Entry 3RSZ (X-ray diffraction, 3.01 A resolution); this record covers chains A and D of the 6 polymer chains in the assembly.

Chain A (and D):
Name: Glycogen [starch] synthase isoform 2
Organism: Saccharomyces cerevisiae
Notes: EC 2.4.1.11; chain D of this document is another copy of the same molecule, construct and numbering; everything in this record applies to it too
UniProtKB: P27472 (GYS2_YEAST); residues 1-705 here = UniProt positions 1-705
Chain sequence (725 residues; row label = number of the first residue in the row; numbers below 1 keep their minus sign (Met-19 is residue -19)):
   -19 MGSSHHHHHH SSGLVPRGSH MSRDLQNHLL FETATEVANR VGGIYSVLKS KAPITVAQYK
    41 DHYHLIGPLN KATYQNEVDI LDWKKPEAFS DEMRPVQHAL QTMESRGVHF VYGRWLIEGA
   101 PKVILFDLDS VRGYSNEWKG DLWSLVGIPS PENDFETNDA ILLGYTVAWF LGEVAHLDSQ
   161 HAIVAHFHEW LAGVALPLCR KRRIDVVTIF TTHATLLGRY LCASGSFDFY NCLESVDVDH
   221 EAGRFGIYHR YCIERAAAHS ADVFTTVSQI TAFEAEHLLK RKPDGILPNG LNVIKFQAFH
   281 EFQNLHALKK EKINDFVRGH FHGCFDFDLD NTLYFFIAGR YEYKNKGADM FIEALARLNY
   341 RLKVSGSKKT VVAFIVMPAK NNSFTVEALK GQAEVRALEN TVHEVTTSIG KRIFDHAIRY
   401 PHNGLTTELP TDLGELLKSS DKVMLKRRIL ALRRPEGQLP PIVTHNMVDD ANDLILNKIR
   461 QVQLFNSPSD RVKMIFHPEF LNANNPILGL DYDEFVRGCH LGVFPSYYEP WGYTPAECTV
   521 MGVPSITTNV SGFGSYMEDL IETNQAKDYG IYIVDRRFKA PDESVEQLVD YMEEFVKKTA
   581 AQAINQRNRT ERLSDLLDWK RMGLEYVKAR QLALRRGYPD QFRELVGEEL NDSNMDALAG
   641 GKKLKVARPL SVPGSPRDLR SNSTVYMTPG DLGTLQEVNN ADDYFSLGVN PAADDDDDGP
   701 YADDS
Disordered / not traced: -19 to 1, 206-207, 278-284, 402-414, 541-545, 640-705 (chain D: -19 to 1, 206-207, 278-283, 402-413, 541-545, 640-705)
Sequence notes: expression tag (-19 to 0); engineered mutation Ala580 (Arg in P27472), Ala581 (Arg in P27472), Ala583 (Arg in P27472)
Swiss-Prot annotation at these positions:
  - binding site (UDP): Arg20, Arg320, Thr514
  - binding site (UDP-alpha-D-glucose): His193, Arg199, Arg320, Glu509, Trp511, Gly512
  - binding site (alpha-D-glucose 6-phosphate): His280, Glu281, Gln283, His286, Lys290, His500, Arg587
  - modified residue: Ser159 (Phosphoserine), Ser363 (Phosphoserine), Ser467 (Phosphoserine), Ser651 (Phosphoserine), Ser655 (Phosphoserine), Ser661 (Phosphoserine), Ser663 (Phosphoserine), Thr668 (Phosphothreonine)
Reported in the primary citation:
  - binding site for alpha-D-glucopyranose: Arg86, Glu117, Trp118, Asp121, Tyr145, Trp149, Glu153, His156, Arg182, Ile184, Thr365, Glu367, Leu439 to Val443, Asn446, Asp450, Arg460, Phe465
  - mutagenesis - W118A/W149A/H156A, D208A/N211A: decreased catalytic activity
  - catalytic residues: Glu509 (citing earlier work)
  - mutagenesis - D208A/N211A/R556A, E333A/Y340A/Q461A: decreased stability

Interface between chain A and chain D:
Pairs across the interface - 29 pairs, chain A then chain D:
  Tyr25(A) with Arg427(D), hydrogen bond
  Lys29(A) with Arg427(D)
  Gln55(A) with Leu430(D)
  Asn56(A) with Leu430(D)
  Glu57(A) with Arg427(D), salt bridge
  Asp59(A) with Lys426(D), salt bridge
  Leu96(A) with Val423(D); Lys426(D); Arg427(D); Leu430(D), hydrophobic
  Ile97(A) with Val423(D); Arg427(D)
  Ala100(A) with Val423(D), hydrophobic
  Ser363(A) with Ser363(D)
  Val423(A) with Leu96(D); Ile97(D)
  Lys426(A) with Asp59(D), salt bridge; Leu96(D)
  Arg427(A) with Tyr25(D), hydrogen bond; Lys29(D); Asn56(D); Glu57(D), salt bridge; Leu96(D)
  Leu430(A) with Gln55(D); Asn56(D); Leu96(D), hydrophobic
  Asn484(A) with Asn484(D); Pro486(D)
  Pro486(A) with Asn484(D)
Also at the interface, not in a pair above, chain A (20 interface residues in all): Arg20, Val58, Glu98, Asn485
Also at the interface, not in a pair above, chain D (20 interface residues in all): Val58, Ala100, Ala431, Arg433, Asn485

Overview:
The chain A/chain D interface involves 20 residues from each chain; the contacts include 2 hydrogen bonds and
4 salt bridges. Among the polar pairs are Glu57(A)-Arg427(D), Asp59(A)-Lys426(D) and Tyr25(A)-Arg427(D). The
paper reports the catalytic residue Glu509(A); W118A/W149A/H156A and D208A/N211A of chain A reduce catalytic
activity; 4 substitutions were tested in all.
Chain A and chain D are both Glycogen [starch] synthase isoform 2 (Saccharomyces cerevisiae); the structure,
Maltodextran bound basal state conformation of yeast glycogen synthase isoform 2, was determined by X-ray
diffraction, deposited together with 3RT1.
